8IMK - chains D and L of the 54 polymer chains in the assembly; structure by electron microscopy, 2.48 A resolution.

# Chain D
Molecule: ApcA2
Organism: Anthocerotibacter panamensis
Sequence (161 residues; numbered 1 to 161; the number before each row is that of its first residue):
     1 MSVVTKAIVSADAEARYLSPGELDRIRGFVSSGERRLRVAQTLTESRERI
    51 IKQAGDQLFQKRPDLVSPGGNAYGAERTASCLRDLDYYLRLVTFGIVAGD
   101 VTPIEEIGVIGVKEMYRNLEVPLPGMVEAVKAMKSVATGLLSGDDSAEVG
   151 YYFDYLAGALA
Unresolved in the structure: 1
Residues lining bound ligands: phycocyanobilin (CYC): Leu58, Leu65, Asn71, Ala72, Arg77, Ser80, Cys81, Arg83, Asp84, Leu85, Tyr87, Tyr88, Leu91, Ile107, Gly108, Met115, Tyr116, Leu119, Val121, Pro122, Gly125, Met126, Ala129

# Chain L
Molecule: ApcB2
Organism: Anthocerotibacter panamensis
Sequence (162 residues; numbered 1 to 162; the number before each row is that of its first residue):
     1 MQDAITSVINTYDVQGKYFDTSAFDKLKAYYATGELRVRAAGTISANAAT
    51 IIKEASAKLFSNQPDLVRPGGNAYTTRRYAACVRDMDYFLRYATYAMLAG
   101 DTSILDERVLNGLKETYNSLGVPISSTVQGIQAMKEVTGSLVGSGAAKEM
   151 GVYFDYLSSGLS
Residues lining bound ligands:
  - phycocyanobilin (CYC), molecule 1: Leu59, Leu66, Asn72, Ala73, Arg77, Arg78, Ala81, Cys82, Arg84, Asp85, Met86, Tyr88, Phe89, Tyr92, Arg108, Val109, Leu113, Thr116, Tyr117, Leu120, Val122, Pro123, Ser126, Thr127
  - phycocyanobilin (CYC), molecule 2: Val67, Tyr74, Thr75, Thr76, Tyr79

# Interface between chain D and chain L
Pairs across the interface (22):
  Tyr87(D) with Pro69(L)
  Arg90(D) with Tyr74(L), hydrogen bond
  Glu106(D) with Arg77(L)
  Ile107(D) with Thr75(L); Thr76(L), hydrogen bond (backbone-backbone)
  Gly108(D) with Thr76(L)
  Val109(D) with Thr76(L), hydrogen bond (backbone-side chain)
  Ile110(D) with Thr76(L), hydrogen bond (backbone-side chain); Arg77(L), hydrogen bond (backbone-backbone)
  Gly111(D) with Thr76(L); Ala80(L)
  Val112(D) with Thr76(L)
  Met115(D) with Thr76(L); Tyr79(L), hydrophobic
  Arg117(D) with Lys53(L)
  Asn118(D) with Ile52(L); Lys53(L); Ser56(L), hydrogen bond; Tyr79(L), hydrogen bond; Val83(L)
  Leu119(D) with Tyr79(L)
  Glu120(D) with Lys53(L), salt bridge
Other interface residues (no listed pair), chain D (16 interface residues in all): Tyr88, Glu114
Other interface residues (no listed pair), chain L (13 interface residues in all): Val67, Arg68

# In short
16 residues of chain D face 13 of chain L across their interface; the contacts include 7 hydrogen bonds and 1
salt bridge. Among the polar pairs are Glu120(D)-Lys53(L), Arg90(D)-Tyr74(L) and Val109(D)-Thr76(L). One
phycocyanobilin molecule is bound between chain D and chain L.
Here chain D is ApcA2 and chain L is ApcB2, both from Anthocerotibacter panamensis. Entry 8IMK (D3-D4, D1-D2,
D'3-D'4, D'1-D'2 cylinder in cyanobacterial phycobilisome from Anthocerotibacter panamensis (Cluster C)) was
determined by electron microscopy (same publication as 8IMI, 8IMJ, 8IML, 8IMM, 8IMN and 8IMO).
